Entry 1DPW (X-ray diffraction, 1.64 A resolution); this record covers chain A.

# Chain A
Protein: Lysozyme
From: Gallus gallus
Notes: EC 3.2.1.17
Reference sequence: P00698 (LYSC_CHICK); residues 1-129 here correspond to UniProt positions 19-147 (UniProt number = residue number + 18)
Sequence (129 residues; each row starts with the number of its first residue):
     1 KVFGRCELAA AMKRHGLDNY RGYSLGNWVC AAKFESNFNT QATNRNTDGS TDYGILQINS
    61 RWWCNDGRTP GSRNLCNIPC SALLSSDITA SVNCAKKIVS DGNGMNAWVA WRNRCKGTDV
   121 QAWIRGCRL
Disulfides: Cys6-Cys127, Cys30-Cys115, Cys64-Cys80, Cys76-Cys94
UniProt features mapped onto this chain:
  - active site: Glu35, Asp52
  - binding site (substrate): Asp101

# Overview
UniProt lists active-site residues Glu35 and Asp52 and substrate-binding residue Asp101.
Chain A is Lysozyme (Gallus gallus); the structure, Structure of hen egg-white lysozyme in complex with mpd,
was determined by X-ray diffraction together with 1DPX from the same study.
